Entry 8AYO (electron microscopy, 3.30 A resolution); this record covers chains D and J of the 6 polymer chains in the assembly.

Chain D:
Protein: Isoform Flip of Glutamate receptor 2
Organism: Rattus norvegicus
UniProtKB: P19491 (GRIA2_RAT), isoform P19491-2; residues -20 to 839 here correspond to UniProt positions 1-860 (UniProt number = residue number + 21)
Chain sequence (860 residues; row label = number of the first residue in the row; numbers below 1 keep their minus sign (Met-20 is residue -20)):
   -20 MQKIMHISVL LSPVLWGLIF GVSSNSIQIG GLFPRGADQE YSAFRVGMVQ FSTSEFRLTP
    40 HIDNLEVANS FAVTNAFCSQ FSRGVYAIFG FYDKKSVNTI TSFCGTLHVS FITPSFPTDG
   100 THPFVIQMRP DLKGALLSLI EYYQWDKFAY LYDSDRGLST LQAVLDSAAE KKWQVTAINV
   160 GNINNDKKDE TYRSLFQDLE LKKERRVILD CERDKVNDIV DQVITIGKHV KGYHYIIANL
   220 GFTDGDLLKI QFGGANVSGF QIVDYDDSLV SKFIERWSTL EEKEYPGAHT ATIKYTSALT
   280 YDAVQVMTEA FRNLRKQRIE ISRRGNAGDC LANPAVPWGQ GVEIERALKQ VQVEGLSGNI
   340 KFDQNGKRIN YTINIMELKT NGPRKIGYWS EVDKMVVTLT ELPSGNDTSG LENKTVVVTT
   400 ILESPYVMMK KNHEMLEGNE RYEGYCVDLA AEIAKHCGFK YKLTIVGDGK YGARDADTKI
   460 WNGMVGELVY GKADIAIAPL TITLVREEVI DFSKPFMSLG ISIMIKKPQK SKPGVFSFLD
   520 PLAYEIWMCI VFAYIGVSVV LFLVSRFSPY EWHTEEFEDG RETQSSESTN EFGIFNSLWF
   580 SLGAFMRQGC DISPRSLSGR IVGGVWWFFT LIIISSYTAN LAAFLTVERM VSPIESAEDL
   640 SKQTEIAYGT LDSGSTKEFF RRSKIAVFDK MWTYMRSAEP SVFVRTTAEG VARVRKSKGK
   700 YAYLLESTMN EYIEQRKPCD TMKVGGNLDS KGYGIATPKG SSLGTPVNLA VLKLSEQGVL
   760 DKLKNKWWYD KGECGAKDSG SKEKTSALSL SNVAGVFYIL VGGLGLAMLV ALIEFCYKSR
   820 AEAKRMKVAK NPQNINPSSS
Not modelled in the structure: -20 to 392, 550-569, 774-782, 820-839
Differences from the reference sequence: variant Arg586 (Gln607 in P19491)
Curated features (UniProtKB/Swiss-Prot):
  - binding site (L-glutamate): Pro478, Thr480, Arg485, Ser654, Thr655, Glu705
  - site: Arg453 (Interaction with the cone snail toxin Con-ikot-ikot), Ile633 (Crucial to convey clamshell closure to channel opening), Arg660 (Interaction with the cone snail toxin Con-ikot-ikot), Lys752 (Interaction with the cone snail toxin Con-ikot-ikot)
  - modified residue (Phosphoserine): Ser662, Ser696, Ser839
  - lipidation (S-palmitoyl cysteine): Cys589, Cys815
  - glycosylation (N-linked (GlcNAc...) asparagine): Asn235, Asn349, Asn385, Asn392
Cystine bridges: Cys718-Cys773
Residues lining bound ligands:
  - cyclothiazide (CYZ), molecule 1: Ile481, Ser729, Lys730, Gly731
  - cyclothiazide (CYZ), molecule 2: Lys493, Pro494, Phe495, Met496, Ser497, Leu751, Ser754, Leu759, Asp760, Lys763
  - glutamic acid (GLU): Tyr450, Pro478, Leu479, Thr480, Arg485, Leu650, Gly653, Ser654, Thr655, Glu705, Tyr732

Chain J:
Protein: Voltage-dependent calcium channel gamma-8 subunit
Organism: Rattus norvegicus
UniProtKB: Q8VHW5 (CCG8_RAT); numbering as in UniProt (aligned over 2-417)
Chain sequence (423 residues; row label = number of the first residue in the row):
     1 GESLKRWNEE RGLWCEKGVQ VLLTTIGAFA AFGLMTIAIS TDYWLYTRAL ICNTTNLTAG
    61 DDGPPHRGGS GSSEKKDPGG LTHSGLWRIC CLEGLKRGVC VKINHFPEDT DYDHDSAEYL
   121 LRVVRASSIF PILSAILLLL GGVCVAASRV YKSKRNIILG AGILFVAAGL SNIIGVIVYI
   181 SANAGEPGPK RDEEKKNHYS YGWSFYFGGL SFILAEVIGV LAVNIYIERS REAHCQSRSD
   241 LLKAGGGAGG SGGSGPSAIL RLPSYRFRYR RRSRSSSRGS SEASPSRDAS PGGPGGPGFA
   301 STDISMYTLS RDPSKGSVAA GLASAGGGGG GAGVGAYGGA AGAAGGGGTG SERDRGSSAG
   361 FLTLHNAFPK EAASGVTVTV TGPPAAPAPA PPAPAAPAPG TLSKEAAASN TNTLNRKLEV
   421 LFQ
Not modelled in the structure: 1-17, 54-78, 186-195, 235-423
Differences from the reference sequence: expression tag (1, 418-423)
Curated features (UniProtKB/Swiss-Prot):
  - modified residue (Phosphoserine): Ser251, Ser254
Cystine bridges: Cys52-Cys91, Cys90-Cys100
Residues lining bound ligands: OIJ (5-[2-(4-fluorophenyl)-7-(4-oxidanylpiperidin-1-yl)pyrazolo[1,5-c]pyrimidin-3-yl]-1,3-dihydroindol-2-one): Met35, Trp44, Asn172, Val176, Ile180, Tyr201, Phe205, Tyr206, Gly208, Gly209, Leu210, Ile213
Reported in the primary citation:
  - specificity-determining residues: Val176, Gly209 (citing earlier work)

Interface between chain D and chain J:
Contacting residue pairs (11):
  Leu789(D) with Ile180(J), hydrophobic
  Ser790(D) with Ser181(J)
  Phe796(D) with Ile177(J), hydrophobic
  Tyr797(D) with Ile177(J), hydrophobic; Val178(J)
  Val800(D) with Leu170(J), hydrophobic; Ile174(J), hydrophobic
  Met807(D) with Val166(J), hydrophobic
  Leu811(D) with Ile163(J), hydrophobic
  Phe814(D) with Asn156(J); Tyr226(J)
Other interface residues (no listed pair), chain D (11 interface residues in all): Ala793, Leu803, Gly804
Other interface residues (no listed pair), chain J (12 interface residues in all): Ala167, Ile173

Summary:
11 residues of chain D and 12 residues of chain J are in contact. Chain D binds glutamic acid and
cyclothiazide. Chain J binds compound OIJ. Curated annotation (UniProt) lists 6 L-glutamate-binding residues
on chain D. The paper reports specificity determinants Val176(J) and Gly209(J).
Chain D is Isoform Flip of Glutamate receptor 2 and chain J is Voltage-dependent calcium channel gamma-8
subunit, both from Rattus norvegicus; the structure, Open state GluA1/A2 AMPA receptor in complex with TARP
gamma 8 and ligand JNJ-61432059, was determined by electron microscopy (same publication as 8AYL, 8AYM and
8AYN).
